PDB entry 4S1L | X-ray diffraction, 1.75 A resolution | chain A

Chain A:
Protein: polyhedrin
From: Uranotaenia sapphirina cypovirus
Reference sequence: Q5EK29 (Q5EK29_9REOV); residues 1-237 here = UniProt positions 1-237
Amino-acid sequence (237 residues; each row starts with the number of its first residue):
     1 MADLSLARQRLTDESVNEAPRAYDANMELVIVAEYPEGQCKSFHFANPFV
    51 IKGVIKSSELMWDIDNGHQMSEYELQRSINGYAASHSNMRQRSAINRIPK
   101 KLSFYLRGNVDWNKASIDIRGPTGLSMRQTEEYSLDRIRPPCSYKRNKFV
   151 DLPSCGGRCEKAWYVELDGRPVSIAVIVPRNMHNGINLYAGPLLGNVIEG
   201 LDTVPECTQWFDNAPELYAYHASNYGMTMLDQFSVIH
Not modelled in the structure: 1
Disulfides: Cys-142/Cys-155
Residues lining bound ligands: ATP (adenosine-5'-triphosphate): Asp-151, Leu-152, Pro-153, Ser-154, Cys-155, Gly-156, Gly-157, Arg-158, Cys-159, Leu-230, Ser-234, Val-235, Ile-236
Reported in the primary citation:
  - binding site for ATP: Arg-8
  - interface residues: Cys-142, Cys-155

Overview:
Ligands of chain A: ATP. The paper reports a binding site for ATP at Arg-8; interface residues Cys-142 and
Cys-155.
Chain A is polyhedrin (Uranotaenia sapphirina cypovirus); the structure, Structure of Uranotaenia sapphirina
cypovirus (CPV17) polyhedrin at 298 K, was determined by X-ray diffraction, deposited together with 4S1K.
